PDB entry 7VNQ | electron microscopy, 2.96 A resolution | chains A and B of the 8 polymer chains in the assembly

== Chain A ==
Protein: Potassium voltage-gated channel subfamily KQT member 4, Maltodextrin-binding protein
Organism: Homo sapiens
UniProtKB: chimeric construct of P56696, A0A140NCD0: residues 2-650 from P56696 (KCNQ4_HUMAN) positions 2-650 (same numbers); residues 660-1026 from A0A140NCD0 positions 26-392 (UniProt number = residue number - 634)
Chain sequence (1049 residues; each row starts with the number of its first residue; numbers below 1 keep their minus sign (Met-7 is residue -7)):
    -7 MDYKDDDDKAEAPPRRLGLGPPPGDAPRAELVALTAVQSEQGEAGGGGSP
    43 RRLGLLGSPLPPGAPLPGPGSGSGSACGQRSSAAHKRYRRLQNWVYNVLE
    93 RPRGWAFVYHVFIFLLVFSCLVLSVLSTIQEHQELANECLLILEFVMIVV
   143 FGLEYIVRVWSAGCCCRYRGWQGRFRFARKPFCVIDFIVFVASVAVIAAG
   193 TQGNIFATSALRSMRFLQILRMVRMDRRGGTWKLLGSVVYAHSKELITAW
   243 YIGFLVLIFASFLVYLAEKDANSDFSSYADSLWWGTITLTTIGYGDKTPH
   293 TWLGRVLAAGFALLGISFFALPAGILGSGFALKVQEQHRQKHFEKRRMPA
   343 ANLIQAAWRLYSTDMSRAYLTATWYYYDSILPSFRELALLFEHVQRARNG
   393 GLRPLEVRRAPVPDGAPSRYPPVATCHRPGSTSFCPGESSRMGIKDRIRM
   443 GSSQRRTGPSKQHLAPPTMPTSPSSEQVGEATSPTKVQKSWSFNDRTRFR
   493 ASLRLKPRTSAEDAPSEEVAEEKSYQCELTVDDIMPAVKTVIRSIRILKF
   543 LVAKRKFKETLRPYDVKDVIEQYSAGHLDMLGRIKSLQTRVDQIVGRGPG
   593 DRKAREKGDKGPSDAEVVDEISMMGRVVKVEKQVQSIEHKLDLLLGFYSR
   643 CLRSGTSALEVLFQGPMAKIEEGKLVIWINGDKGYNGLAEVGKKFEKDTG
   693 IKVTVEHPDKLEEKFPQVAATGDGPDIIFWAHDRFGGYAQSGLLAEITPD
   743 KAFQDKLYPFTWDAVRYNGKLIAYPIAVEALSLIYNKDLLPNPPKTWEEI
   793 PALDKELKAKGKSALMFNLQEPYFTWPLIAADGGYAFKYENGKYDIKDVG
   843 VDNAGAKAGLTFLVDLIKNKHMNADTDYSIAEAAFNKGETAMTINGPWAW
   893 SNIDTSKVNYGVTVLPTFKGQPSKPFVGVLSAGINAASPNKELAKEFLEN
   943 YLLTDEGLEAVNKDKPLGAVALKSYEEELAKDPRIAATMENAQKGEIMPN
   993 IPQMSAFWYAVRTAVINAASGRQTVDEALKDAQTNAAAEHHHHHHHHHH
Disordered / not traced: -7 to 73, 194-198, 361-531, 589-1041
Construct notes: initiating methionine (-7); expression tag (-6 to 1, 1027-1041); linker (651-659)
Bound ions: K+ site 1: Thr283, Ile284 (shared with 2 residues of chain C; 2 residues of chain E; 2 residues of chain G); K+ site 2: Ile284, Gly285 (shared with 2 residues of chain C; 2 residues of chain E; 2 residues of chain G); K+ site 3: Gly285, Tyr286 (shared with 1 residue of chain C; 2 residues of chain E; 1 residue of chain G)
Residues lining bound ligands:
  - 7YV ((1S,2S,4R)-N-(2,4,6-trimethylphenyl)bicyclo[2.2.1]heptane-2-carboxamid), molecule 1: Trp242, Phe311, Pro314, Leu318
  - 7YV, molecule 2: Leu305, Leu306, Ser309, Phe310
Swiss-Prot annotation at these positions:
  - region (Interaction with CALM): Ala342 to Arg351, Arg535 to Phe549
  - binding site (a 1,2-diacyl-sn-glycero-3-phospho-(1D-myo-inositol-4,5-bisphosphate)): Arg93, Lys172, Arg219, Arg220, Lys225, Ser235, His330, Lys333

== Chain B ==
Protein: Calmodulin-3
Organism: Homo sapiens
UniProtKB: P0DP25 (CALM3_HUMAN); residues 0-148 here correspond to UniProt positions 1-149 (UniProt number = residue number + 1)
Chain sequence (149 residues; row label = number of the first residue in the row; numbering starts at 0):
     0 MADQLTEEQIAEFKEAFSLFDKDGDGTITTKELGTVMRSLGQNPTEAELQ
    50 DMINEVDADGNGTIDFPEFLTMMARKMKDTDSEEEIREAFRVFDKDGNGY
   100 ISAAELRHVMTNLGEKLTDEEVDEMIREADIDGDGQVNYEEFVQMMTAK
Disordered / not traced: 0-6, 148
Swiss-Prot annotation at these positions:
  - binding site (Ca(2+)): Asp20, Asp22, Asp24, Thr26, Glu31, Asp56, Asp58, Asn60, Thr62, Glu67, Asp93, Asp95, Asn97, Tyr99, Glu104, Asp129, Asp131, Asp133, Gln135, Glu140
  - modified residue: Ala1 (N-acetylalanine), Lys21 (N6-acetyllysine), Thr44 (Phosphothreonine), Ser81 (Phosphoserine), Lys94 (N6-acetyllysine), Tyr99 (Phosphotyrosine), Ser101 (Phosphoserine), Thr110 (Phosphothreonine), Lys115 (N6,N6,N6-trimethyllysine), Tyr138 (Phosphotyrosine)
  - cross-link: Lys21 (Glycyl lysine isopeptide (Lys-Gly) (interchain with G-Cter in SUMO2))

== How chain A and chain B interact ==
Residue-residue contacts - 81 pairs, chain A then chain B:
  Tyr88(A) with Asn97(B), hydrogen bond (side chain-backbone); Tyr99(B)
  Cys158(A) with Glu140(B), hydrogen bond
  Arg338(A) with Glu87(B); Val91(B)
  Arg339(A) with Phe92(B); Leu112(B)
  Met340(A) with Gly113(B)
  Ala342(A) with Ala88(B); Val91(B), hydrophobic
  Ala343(A) with Phe92(B), hydrophobic; Met109(B); Leu112(B), hydrophobic
  Asn344(A) with Gly113(B); Glu114(B), hydrogen bond (side chain-backbone)
  Leu345(A) with Glu84(B)
  Ile346(A) with Ala88(B), hydrophobic; Phe89(B), hydrophobic; Met109(B), hydrophobic; Met124(B), hydrophobic
  Gln347(A) with Val108(B); Met109(B), hydrogen bond (side chain-backbone); Leu112(B), hydrogen bond (side chain-backbone); Gly113(B); Glu114(B), hydrogen bond (side chain-backbone); Lys115(B)
  Ala349(A) with Met76(B); Ile85(B), hydrophobic
  Trp350(A) with Glu120(B); Glu123(B); Met124(B), hydrophobic; Glu127(B); Phe141(B), hydrophobic
  Arg351(A) with Glu114(B), hydrogen bond (side chain-backbone); Lys115(B), hydrogen bond (side chain-backbone); Leu116(B); Glu120(B), salt bridge
  Leu352(A) with Met76(B), hydrophobic
  Tyr353(A) with Met76(B), hydrophobic; Glu127(B), hydrogen bond; Met144(B); Met145(B), hydrophobic
  Met357(A) with Glu127(B)
  Ser358(A) with Glu123(B), hydrogen bond
  Arg359(A) with Glu123(B), hydrogen bond (backbone-side chain)
  Thr532(A) with Ala15(B); Met72(B)
  Val533(A) with Ala15(B); Phe19(B), hydrophobic; Val35(B), hydrophobic
  Ile534(A) with Leu39(B), hydrophobic
  Ser536(A) with Phe19(B); Phe68(B); Met72(B)
  Ile537(A) with Met36(B), hydrophobic; Gln41(B)
  Ile539(A) with Met71(B), hydrophobic; Lys75(B)
  Leu540(A) with Met51(B); Val55(B), hydrophobic; Met71(B), hydrophobic
  Lys541(A) with Gln41(B), hydrogen bond
  Phe542(A) with Met76(B), hydrophobic; Ser81(B); Ile85(B), hydrophobic
  Leu543(A) with Glu54(B); Val55(B), hydrophobic; Arg74(B)
  Val544(A) with Asp50(B); Met51(B), hydrophobic; Glu54(B)
  Lys546(A) with Asp78(B), salt bridge; Asp80(B), salt bridge; Ser81(B), hydrogen bond; Glu84(B)
  Arg547(A) with Asp50(B), salt bridge; Glu54(B), salt bridge
  Phe549(A) with Glu84(B); Glu87(B); Ala88(B)
  Lys550(A) with Glu84(B)
Other interface residues (no listed pair), chain A (37 interface residues in all): Asn85, Arg159, Asp356
Other interface residues (no listed pair), chain B (49 interface residues in all): Phe12, Leu18, Leu32, Ile63, His107, Asp133

== Overview ==
37 residues of chain A and 49 residues of chain B are in contact; the contacts include 13 hydrogen bonds and 5
salt bridges. Polar contacts include Arg351(A)-Glu120(B), Lys546(A)-Asp78(B) and Lys546(A)-Asp80(B). Bound to
chain A: compound 7YV.
Here chain A is Potassium voltage-gated channel subfamily KQT member 4, Maltodextrin-binding protein and chain
B is Calmodulin-3, both from Homo sapiens. Entry 7VNQ (Structure of human KCNQ4-ML213 complex in nanodisc) was
determined by electron microscopy together with 7VNP and 7VNR from the same study.
